Entry 1QX5 (X-ray diffraction, 2.54 A resolution); this record covers chains D and Y.

== Chain D (and Y) ==
Molecule: Calmodulin
From: Rattus norvegicus
Notes: chain Y of this document is another copy of the same molecule, construct and numbering; everything in this record applies to it too
Reference sequence: P62161 (CALM_RAT); residues 1-148 here = UniProt positions 1-148
Chain sequence (148 residues; row label = number of the first residue in the row):
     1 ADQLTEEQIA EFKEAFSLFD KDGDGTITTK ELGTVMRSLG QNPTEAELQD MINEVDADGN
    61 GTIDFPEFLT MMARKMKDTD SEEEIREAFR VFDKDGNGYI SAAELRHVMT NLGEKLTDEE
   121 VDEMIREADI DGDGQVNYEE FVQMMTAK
Disordered / not traced: 1, 147-148

== Interface between chain D and chain Y ==
Residue-residue contacts (104; chain D residue first):
  Glu14(D) - Arg106(Y)  salt bridge
  Leu18(D) - Arg106(Y)
  Phe19(D) - Ala102(Y)  hydrophobic
  Thr34(D) - Ala103(Y)
  Arg37(D) - Ala103(Y)
  Arg37(D) - His107(Y)
  Ser38(D) - Ala103(Y)
  Ser38(D) - Arg106(Y)
  Ser38(D) - His107(Y)
  Leu39(D) - Asn111(Y)
  Gly40(D) - His107(Y)
  Glu82(D) - Thr146(Y)
  Glu84(D) - His107(Y)  hydrogen bond (backbone-side chain)
  Glu84(D) - Lys115(Y)  salt bridge
  Ile85(D) - Val142(Y)  hydrophobic
  Ile85(D) - Met145(Y)  hydrophobic
  Arg86(D) - Glu139(Y)  salt bridge
  Ala88(D) - His107(Y)  hydrogen bond (backbone-side chain)
  Ala88(D) - Val108(Y)
  Ala88(D) - Leu112(Y)  hydrophobic
  Phe89(D) - Tyr138(Y)  hydrophobic
  Phe89(D) - Phe141(Y)  hydrophobic
  Phe89(D) - Val142(Y)  hydrophobic
  Phe89(D) - Met145(Y)  hydrophobic
  Arg90(D) - Tyr138(Y)  hydrogen bond
  Val91(D) - Phe92(Y)  hydrophobic
  Val91(D) - Lys94(Y)
  Val91(D) - Glu104(Y)
  Val91(D) - Val108(Y)  hydrophobic
  Phe92(D) - Val91(Y)  hydrophobic
  Asp93(D) - Tyr138(Y)
  Lys94(D) - Val91(Y)  hydrogen bond (side chain-backbone)
  Gly98(D) - Val136(Y)
  Gly98(D) - Asn137(Y)
  Gly98(D) - Tyr138(Y)  hydrogen bond (backbone-backbone)
  Tyr99(D) - Gln135(Y)
  Tyr99(D) - Val136(Y)
  Tyr99(D) - Asn137(Y)
  Ile100(D) - Gln135(Y)  hydrogen bond (backbone-side chain)
  Ile100(D) - Val136(Y)  hydrogen bond (backbone-backbone)
  Ile100(D) - Tyr138(Y)  hydrophobic
  Ser101(D) - Gly134(Y)
  Ser101(D) - Gln135(Y)
  Ala102(D) - Phe19(Y)  hydrophobic
  Ala102(D) - Gly134(Y)  hydrogen bond (backbone-backbone)
  Ala102(D) - Val136(Y)  hydrophobic
  Ala103(D) - Phe19(Y)
  Ala103(D) - Thr34(Y)
  Ala103(D) - Arg37(Y)
  Ala103(D) - Ser38(Y)
  Glu104(D) - Val91(Y)
  Leu105(D) - Phe141(Y)  hydrophobic
  Arg106(D) - Glu11(Y)  salt bridge
  Arg106(D) - Glu14(Y)  salt bridge
  Arg106(D) - Ser38(Y)  hydrogen bond (side chain-backbone)
  His107(D) - Arg37(Y)
  His107(D) - Leu39(Y)
  His107(D) - Gly40(Y)  hydrogen bond (side chain-backbone)
  His107(D) - Glu84(Y)  hydrogen bond (side chain-backbone)
  His107(D) - Ala88(Y)  hydrogen bond (side chain-backbone)
  Val108(D) - Val91(Y)  hydrophobic
  Val108(D) - Met109(Y)  hydrophobic
  Met109(D) - Val108(Y)
  Met109(D) - Leu112(Y)  hydrophobic
  Met109(D) - Gly113(Y)
  Met109(D) - Asp118(Y)
  Thr110(D) - Asp118(Y)
  Asn111(D) - Glu11(Y)
  Asn111(D) - Ser38(Y)
  Asn111(D) - Leu39(Y)
  Leu112(D) - Ala88(Y)  hydrophobic
  Leu112(D) - Phe89(Y)  hydrophobic
  Leu112(D) - Met109(Y)  hydrophobic
  Lys115(D) - Ser81(Y)
  Lys115(D) - Ile85(Y)
  Val121(D) - Met109(Y)  hydrophobic
  Asp122(D) - Arg106(Y)  salt bridge
  Ile125(D) - Ala102(Y)
  Gly134(D) - Ile100(Y)
  Gly134(D) - Ser101(Y)
  Gly134(D) - Ala102(Y)  hydrogen bond (backbone-backbone)
  Gln135(D) - Tyr99(Y)
  Gln135(D) - Ile100(Y)  hydrogen bond (side chain-backbone)
  Gln135(D) - Ser101(Y)
  Val136(D) - Tyr99(Y)
  Val136(D) - Ile100(Y)  hydrogen bond (backbone-backbone)
  Val136(D) - Ala102(Y)  hydrophobic
  Asn137(D) - Gly98(Y)
  Asn137(D) - Tyr99(Y)  hydrogen bond
  Tyr138(D) - Arg86(Y)
  Tyr138(D) - Phe89(Y)  hydrophobic
  Tyr138(D) - Arg90(Y)  hydrogen bond
  Tyr138(D) - Asp93(Y)
  Tyr138(D) - Gly98(Y)  hydrogen bond (backbone-backbone)
  Tyr138(D) - Ile100(Y)  hydrophobic
  Glu139(D) - Arg86(Y)  salt bridge
  Phe141(D) - Phe89(Y)  hydrophobic
  Phe141(D) - Leu105(Y)  hydrophobic
  Val142(D) - Glu82(Y)
  Val142(D) - Arg86(Y)
  Val142(D) - Phe89(Y)  hydrophobic
  Met145(D) - Ile85(Y)  hydrophobic
  Met145(D) - Phe89(Y)  hydrophobic
  Thr146(D) - Glu82(Y)
Other interface residues (no listed pair), chain D (56 interface residues in all): Ala15, Ser81, Glu87, Asn97, Asp118, Met124, Ile130, Gln143
Other interface residues (no listed pair), chain Y (54 interface residues in all): Ala15, Glu87, Thr110, Val121, Asp122, Ile125, Ile130

== In short ==
Chain D and chain Y form an interface of 56 and 54 residues respectively; the contacts include 18 hydrogen
bonds and 7 salt bridges. Among the polar pairs are Glu14(D)-Arg106(Y), Glu84(D)-Lys115(Y) and
Arg86(D)-Glu139(Y).
Chain D and chain Y are both Calmodulin (Rattus norvegicus); the structure, Crystal structure of
apoCalmodulin, was determined by X-ray diffraction together with 1QX7 from the same study.
